PDB entry 9D7H | electron microscopy, 3.59 A resolution | chains C and E of the 8 polymer chains in the assembly

[Chain C (and E)]
Name: Surface protein gp120
Organism: Human immunodeficiency virus 1
Notes: chain E of this document is another copy of the same molecule, construct and numbering; everything in this record applies to it too
Amino-acid sequence (496 residues; row label = number of the first residue in the row; note: 3 numbers in that range are skipped by the numbering (no residue carries them; nothing is unmodelled there)):
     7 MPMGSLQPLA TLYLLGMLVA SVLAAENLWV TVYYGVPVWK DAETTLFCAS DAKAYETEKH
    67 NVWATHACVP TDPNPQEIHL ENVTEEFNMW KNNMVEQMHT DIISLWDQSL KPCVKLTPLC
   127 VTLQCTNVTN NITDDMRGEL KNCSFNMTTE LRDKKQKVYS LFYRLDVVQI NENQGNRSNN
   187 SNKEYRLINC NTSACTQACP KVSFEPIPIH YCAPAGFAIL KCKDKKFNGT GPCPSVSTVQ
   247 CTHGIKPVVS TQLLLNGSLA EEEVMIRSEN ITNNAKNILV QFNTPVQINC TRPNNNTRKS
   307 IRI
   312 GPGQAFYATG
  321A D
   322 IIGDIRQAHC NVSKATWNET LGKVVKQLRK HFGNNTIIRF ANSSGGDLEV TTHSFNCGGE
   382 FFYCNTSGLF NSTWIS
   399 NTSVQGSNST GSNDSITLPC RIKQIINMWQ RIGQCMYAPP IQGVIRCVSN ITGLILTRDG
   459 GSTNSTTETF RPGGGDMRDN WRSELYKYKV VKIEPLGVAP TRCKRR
Not modelled in the structure: 7-33, 57-66, 136-143, 178-187, 399-411 (chain E: 7-33, 58-66, 178-187, 399-410)
Cystine bridges: Cys54-Cys74, Cys119-Cys205, Cys126-Cys196, Cys131-Cys149, Cys201-Cys433, Cys218-Cys247, Cys296-Cys331, Cys378-Cys445, Cys385-Cys418
Glycans and other covalent adducts: N-acetylglucosamine (NAG) linked to Asn88, Asn133, Asn148, Asn152, Asn197, Asn234, Asn262, Asn276, Asn295, Asn301, Asn332, Asn355, Asn363, Asn386, Asn392, Asn448

[Interface between chain C and chain E]
Contacting residue pairs - 16 pairs, chain C then chain E:
  Glu156(C) - Cys196(E)
  Leu157(C) - Val127(E)
  Leu157(C) - Thr128(E)
  Arg158(C) - Pro124(E)  hydrogen bond (side chain-backbone)
  Arg158(C) - Cys126(E)
  Arg158(C) - Val127(E)
  Arg158(C) - Lys161(E)
  Asp159(C) - Val127(E)
  Asp159(C) - Thr128(E)
  Lys160(C) - Thr128(E)  hydrogen bond
  Arg308(C) - Asn197(E)  hydrogen bond
  Pro313(C) - Cys196(E)  hydrophobic
  Pro313(C) - Thr198(E)
  Pro313(C) - Ser199(E)
  Pro313(C) - Ala200(E)
  Gly314(C) - Thr198(E)
Other interface residues (no listed pair), chain E (12 interface residues in all): Thr123, Arg192

[Summary]
8 residues of chain C face 12 of chain E across their interface, with 3 hydrogen bonds. Among the polar pairs
are Arg158(C)-Pro124(E), Lys160(C)-Thr128(E) and Arg308(C)-Asn197(E). N-acetylglucosamine is covalently linked
to Asn88(C), Asn133(C), Asn148(C), Asn152(C), Asn197(C) and Asn234(C) and 10 more.
Chain C and chain E are both Surface protein gp120 (Human immunodeficiency virus 1); the structure, Cryo-EM
structure of BG505 DS-SOSIP.664 with 1 CH103 KN Fab bound, was determined by electron microscopy together with
9D7G, 9D7I, 9D7O and 9D7P from the same study.
